Entry 2XWB (X-ray diffraction, 3.49 A resolution); this record covers chains B and F of the 4 polymer chains in the assembly.

# Chain B
Molecule: Complement C3B alpha' chain
From: Homo sapiens
UniProt: P01024 (CO3_HUMAN); residues 730-1641 here correspond to UniProt positions 752-1663 (UniProt number = residue number + 22)
Sequence (912 residues; row label = number of the first residue in the row):
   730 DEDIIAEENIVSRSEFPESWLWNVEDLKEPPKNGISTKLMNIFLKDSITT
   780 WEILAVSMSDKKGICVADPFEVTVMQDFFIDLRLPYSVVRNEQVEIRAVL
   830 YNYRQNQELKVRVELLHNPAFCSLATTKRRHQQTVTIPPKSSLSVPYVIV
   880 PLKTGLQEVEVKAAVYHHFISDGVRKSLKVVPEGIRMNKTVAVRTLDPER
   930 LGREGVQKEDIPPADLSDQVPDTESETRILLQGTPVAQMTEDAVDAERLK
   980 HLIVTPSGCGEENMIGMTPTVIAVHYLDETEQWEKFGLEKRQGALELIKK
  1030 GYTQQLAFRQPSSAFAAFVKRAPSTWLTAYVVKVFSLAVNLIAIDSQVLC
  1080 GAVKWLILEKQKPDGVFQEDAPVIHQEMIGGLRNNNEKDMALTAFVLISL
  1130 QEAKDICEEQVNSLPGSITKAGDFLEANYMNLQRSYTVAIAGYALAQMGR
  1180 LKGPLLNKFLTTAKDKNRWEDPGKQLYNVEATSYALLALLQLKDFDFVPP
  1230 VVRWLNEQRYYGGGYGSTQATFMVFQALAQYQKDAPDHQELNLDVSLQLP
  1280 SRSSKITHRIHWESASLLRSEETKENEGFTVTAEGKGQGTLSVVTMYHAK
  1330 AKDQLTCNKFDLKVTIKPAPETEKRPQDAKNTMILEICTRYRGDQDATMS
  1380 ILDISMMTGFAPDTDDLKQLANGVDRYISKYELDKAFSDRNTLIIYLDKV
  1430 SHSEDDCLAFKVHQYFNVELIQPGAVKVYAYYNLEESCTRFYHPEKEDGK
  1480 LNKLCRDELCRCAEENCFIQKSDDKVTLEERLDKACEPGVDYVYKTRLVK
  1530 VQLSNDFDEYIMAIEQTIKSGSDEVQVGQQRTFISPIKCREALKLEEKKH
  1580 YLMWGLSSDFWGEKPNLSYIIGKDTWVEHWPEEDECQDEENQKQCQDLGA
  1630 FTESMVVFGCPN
Disordered / not traced: 1350-1358, 1501-1502
Disulfides: Cys851-Cys1491, Cys1079-Cys1136, Cys1336-Cys1467, Cys1367-Cys1436, Cys1484-Cys1489, Cys1496-Cys1568, Cys1515-Cys1639, Cys1615-Cys1624
Covalent attachments: N-acetylglucosamine (NAG) linked to Asn917
Bound ions: Mg2+: Asn1641 (shared with Ser253(F), Ser255(F), Thr328(F) of chain F)
Curated features (UniProtKB/Swiss-Prot):
  - region: Glu1612 to Phe1637 (Interaction with CFP/properdin)
  - site: Arg932, Glu933 (Cleavage), Arg1281, Ser1282 (Cleavage), Arg1298, Ser1299 (Cleavage), Asn1641 (Coordinates Mg(2+) for interaction with Complement factor B Bb fragment (CFB))
  - modified residue (Phosphoserine): Ser946, Ser1299, Ser1551
  - glycosylation (N-linked (GlcNAc...) asparagine): Asn917, Asn1595

# Chain F
Molecule: Complement factor B
From: Homo sapiens
Notes: EC 3.4.21.47
UniProt: P00751 (CFAB_HUMAN); residues 10-739 here correspond to UniProt positions 35-764 (UniProt number = residue number + 25)
Sequence (732 residues; each row starts with the number of its first residue):
    10 GSCSLEGVEIKGGSFRLLQEGQALEYVCPSGFYPYPVQTRTCRSTGSWST
    60 LKTQDQKTVRKAECRAIHCPRPHDFENGEYWPRSPYYNVSDEISFHCYDG
   110 YTLRGSANRTCQVNGRWSGQTAICDNGAGYCSNPGIPIGTRKVGSQYRLE
   160 DSVTYHCSRGLTLRGSQRRTCQEGGSWSGTEPSCQDSFMYDTPQEVAEAF
   210 LSSLTETIEGVDAEDGHGPGEQQKRKIVLDPSGSMNIYLVLDGSGSIGAS
   260 DFTGAKKCLVNLIEKVASYGVKPRYGLVTYATYPKIWVKVSEADSSNADW
   310 VTKQLNEINYEDHKLKSGTNTKKALQAVYSMMSWPDDVPPEGWNRTRHVI
   360 ILMTDGLHNMGGDPITVIDEIRDLLYIGKDRKNPREDYLDVYVFGVGPLV
   410 NQVNINALASKKDNEQHVFKVKDMENLEDVFYQMIDESQSLSLCGMVWEH
   460 RKGTDYHKQPWQAKISVIRPSKGHESCMGAVVSEYFVLTAAHCFTVDDKE
   510 HSIKVSVGGEKRDLEIEVVLFHPNYNINGKKEAGIPEFYDYDVALIKLKN
   560 KLKYGQTIRPICLPCTEGTTRALRLPPTTTCQQQKEELLPAQDIKALFVS
   610 EEEKKLTRKEVYIKNGDKKGSCERDAQYAPGYDKVKDISEVVTPRFLCTG
   660 GVSPYADPNTCRGDSGGPLIVHKRSRFIQVGVISWGVVDVCKNQKRQKQV
   710 PAHARDFHINLFQVLPWLKEKLQDEDLGFLAA
Disordered / not traced: 224-239, 346-347
Differences from the reference sequence: engineered mutation Gly254 (Asp279 in P00751), Asp260 (Asn285 in P00751); expression tag (740-741)
Disulfides: Cys12-Cys51, Cys37-Cys73, Cys78-Cys120, Cys106-Cys133, Cys140-Cys180, Cys166-Cys193, Cys453-Cys571, Cys486-Cys502, Cys574-Cys590, Cys631-Cys657, Cys670-Cys700
Covalent attachments: N-acetylglucosamine (NAG) linked to Asn97, Asn117, Asn353
Bound ions: Mg2+: Ser253, Ser255, Thr328 (shared with Asn1641(B) of chain B)
Curated features (UniProtKB/Swiss-Prot):
  - active site (Charge relay system): His501, Asp551, Ser674
  - binding site (Mg(2+)): Ser253, Ser255, Thr328
  - binding site (Mn(2+)): Ser253, Ser255, Thr328
  - site: Arg234, Lys235 (Cleavage)
  - glycosylation: Asn97 (N-linked (GlcNAc...) asparagine), Asn117 (N-linked (GlcNAc...) asparagine), Lys266 (N-linked (Glc) (glycation) lysine), Asn353 (N-linked (GlcNAc...) asparagine)
From the paper describing this entry:
  - conformationally variable residues (helix shift): Gln442 to Glu446
  - mutagenesis - E230A: decreased catalytic activity with Complement factor D

# Interface between chain B and chain F
Pairs across the interface (80; chain B residue first):
  Val740(B) with Pro94(F), hydrophobic
  Glu744(B) with Tyr89(F), hydrogen bond; Arg92(F), salt bridge
  Trp749(B) with Tyr107(F)
  Leu750(B) with Tyr107(F)
  Trp751(B) with Tyr107(F), hydrophobic; Asp108(F), hydrogen bond (backbone-backbone)
  Asn752(B) with His105(F), hydrogen bond; Cys106(F); Asp108(F)
  Val753(B) with Asp108(F)
  Phe772(B) with Pro91(F), hydrophobic; Arg92(F), hydrogen bond (backbone-side chain)
  Leu773(B) with Arg92(F), hydrogen bond (backbone-side chain)
  Lys774(B) with Glu88(F), salt bridge; Arg92(F)
  Leu845(B) with Arg168(F)
  His846(B) with Arg168(F), hydrogen bond (backbone-side chain)
  Leu885(B) with Val152(F), hydrophobic
  Glu887(B) with Arg150(F), salt bridge
  Arg904(B) with His82(F), hydrogen bond (side chain-backbone)
  Glu955(B) with Arg157(F), salt bridge
  Asn1271(B) with Gln708(F), hydrogen bond; Val709(F)
  Pro1279(B) with Arg390(F)
  Ser1280(B) with Arg390(F)
  Arg1281(B) with Leu158(F); Glu159(F), salt bridge; Glu182(F)
  Ser1282(B) with Glu182(F), hydrogen bond (backbone-side chain); Lys391(F)
  Ser1283(B) with Glu182(F), hydrogen bond (backbone-side chain); Glu619(F), hydrogen bond
  Ile1285(B) with Tyr664(F), hydrophobic
  Thr1286(B) with Tyr664(F); Ala665(F), hydrogen bond (backbone-backbone)
  His1287(B) with Ala665(F)
  Arg1288(B) with Ala665(F); Val709(F)
  His1290(B) with Val661(F); Val709(F), hydrogen bond (side chain-backbone); Pro710(F); Ala711(F)
  Glu1300(B) with Tyr664(F)
  Glu1301(B) with Arg157(F), salt bridge
  Thr1302(B) with Glu159(F)
  Lys1303(B) with Glu159(F), hydrogen bond (backbone-side chain); Ser161(F)
  Glu1304(B) with Glu159(F); Arg390(F), salt bridge
  Glu1306(B) with Arg390(F), salt bridge
  Lys1315(B) with Gln708(F)
  Glu1508(B) with Ser53(F)
  Glu1509(B) with Thr54(F)
  Asp1512(B) with Arg52(F); Ser53(F), hydrogen bond
  Cys1515(B) with Asn368(F)
  Pro1517(B) with His367(F)
  Asp1520(B) with Gly371(F)
  Lys1548(B) with Asn368(F), hydrogen bond (side chain-backbone)
  Ser1549(B) with Gly370(F), hydrogen bond (backbone-backbone)
  Gly1550(B) with Gly370(F)
  Ser1551(B) with Gly370(F), hydrogen bond (backbone-backbone); Gly371(F); Asp372(F)
  Glu1553(B) with Lys331(F), salt bridge
  Val1636(B) with Lys325(F)
  Phe1637(B) with Thr291(F); Leu324(F)
  Cys1639(B) with Ser326(F); Gly327(F); Asn368(F); Met369(F)
  Pro1640(B) with Ser326(F)
  Asn1641(B) with Ser253(F), hydrogen bond (backbone-side chain); Ser255(F), hydrogen bond (backbone-side chain); Ser326(F), hydrogen bond (backbone-backbone); Gly327(F); Thr328(F), hydrogen bond (backbone-side chain); Asn368(F)
Interface residues without a listed pair, chain B (59 interface residues in all): Ser748, Asn770, Thr856, Arg859, Glu889, Glu1313, Gly1314, Lys1593, Gly1638
Interface residues without a listed pair, chain F (55 interface residues in all): Lys66, Arg80, Trp90, Asp160, Gly254, Thr375, Pro663, Asp666, Lys707

# Overview
59 residues of chain B face 55 of chain F across their interface; the contacts include 22 hydrogen bonds and 9
salt bridges. Polar pairs include Glu744(B)-Arg92(F), Lys774(B)-Glu88(F) and Glu887(B)-Arg150(F). Covalently
linked N-acetylglucosamine: at Asn917(B). The paper reports that E230A of chain F reduces catalytic activity
with Complement factor D; conformational variability at Gln442(F).
Chain B is Complement C3B alpha' chain and chain F is Complement factor B, both from Homo sapiens; the
structure, Crystal Structure of Complement C3b in complex with Factors B and D, was determined by X-ray
diffraction, deposited together with 2XW9, 2XWA and 2XWJ.
